PDB entry 8CT3 | electron microscopy, 3.30 A resolution | chains B and C of the 4 polymer chains in the assembly

== Chain B ==
Molecule: Glycophorin-A
Source organism: Homo sapiens
UniProtKB: P02724 (GLPA_HUMAN); numbering as in UniProt (aligned over 1-150)
Amino-acid sequence (150 residues; row label = number of the first residue in the row):
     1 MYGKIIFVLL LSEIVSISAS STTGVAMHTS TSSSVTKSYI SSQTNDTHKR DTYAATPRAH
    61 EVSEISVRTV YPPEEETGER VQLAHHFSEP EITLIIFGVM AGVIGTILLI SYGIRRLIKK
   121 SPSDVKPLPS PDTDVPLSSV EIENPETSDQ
Disordered / not traced: 1-77, 118-150

== Chain C ==
Molecule: Band 3 anion transport protein
Source organism: Homo sapiens
UniProtKB: P02730 (B3AT_HUMAN); residue numbers follow UniProt; this construct covers 1-911
Amino-acid sequence (911 residues; row label = number of the first residue in the row):
     1 MEELQDDYED MMEENLEQEE YEDPDIPESQ MEEPAAHDTE ATATDYHTTS HPGTHKVYVE
    61 LQELVMDEKN QELRWMEAAR WVQLEENLGE NGAWGRPHLS HLTFWSLLEL RRVFTKGTVL
   121 LDLQETSLAG VANQLLDRFI FEDQIRPQDR EELLRALLLK HSHAGELEAL GGVKPAVLTR
   181 SGDPSQPLLP QHSSLETQLF CEQGDGGTEG HSPSGILEKI PPDSEATLVL VGRADFLEQP
   241 VLGFVRLQEA AELEAVELPV PIRFLFVLLG PEAPHIDYTQ LGRAAATLMS ERVFRIDAYM
   301 AQSRGELLHS LEGFLDCSLV LPPTDAPSEQ ALLSLVPVQR ELLRRRYQSS PAKPDSSFYK
   361 GLDLNGGPDD PLQQTGQLFG GLVRDIRRRY PYYLSDITDA FSPQVLAAVI FIYFAALSPA
   421 ITFGGLLGEK TRNQMGVSEL LISTAVQGIL FALLGAQPLL VVGFSGPLLV FEEAFFSFCE
   481 TNGLEYIVGR VWIGFWLILL VVLVVAFEGS FLVRFISRYT QEIFSFLISL IFIYETFSKL
   541 IKIFQDHPLQ KTYNYNVLMV PKPQGPLPNT ALLSLVLMAG TFFFAMMLRK FKNSSYFPGK
   601 LRRVIGDFGV PISILIMVLV DFFIQDTYTQ KLSVPDGFKV SNSSARGWVI HPLGLRSEFP
   661 IWMMFASALP ALLVFILIFL ESQITTLIVS KPERKMVKGS GFHLDLLLVV GMGGVAALFG
   721 MPWLSATTVR SVTHANALTV MGKASTPGAA AQIQEVKEQR ISGLLVAVLV GLSILMEPIL
   781 SRIPLAVLFG IFLYMGVTSL SGIQLFDRIL LLFKPPKYHP DVPYVKRVKT WRMHLFTGIQ
   841 IICLAVLWVV KSTPASLALP FVLILTVPLR RVLLPLIFRN VELQCLDADD AKATFDEEEG
   901 RDEYDEVAMP V
Disordered / not traced: 1-370, 744-750, 895-911
Covalent attachments: N-acetylglucosamine (NAG) linked to Asn642
Ligand contacts:
  - PIO ([(2R)-2-octanoyloxy-3-[oxidanyl-[(1R,2R,3S,4R,5R,6S)-2,3,6-tris(oxidanyl)-4,5-diphosphonooxy-cyclohexyl]oxy-phosphoryl]oxy-propyl] octanoate), molecule 1: Phe597, Pro598, Gly599, Arg602, Arg603
  - PIO, molecule 2: Leu812, Phe813, Lys814, Pro815, Pro816, Lys817, Tyr818
What the authors report for this chain:
  - post-translational modification sites: Tyr8 (citing earlier work)

== Interface between chain B and chain C ==
Contacting residue pairs (32):
  Glu79(B) with Ser643(C); Arg646(C); Gly647(C); Arg656(C)
  Arg80(B) with Arg656(C)
  Val81(B) with Arg656(C)
  Gln82(B) with Leu655(C)
  Leu83(B) with Leu655(C), hydrogen bond (backbone-backbone); Arg656(C); Glu658(C)
  His85(B) with His651(C); Leu653(C); Gly654(C), hydrogen bond (side chain-backbone); Glu658(C), salt bridge
  Phe87(B) with His651(C), hydrogen bond (backbone-side chain)
  Ser88(B) with His651(C)
  Glu89(B) with His651(C), salt bridge
  Ile92(B) with His651(C); Pro652(C); Leu653(C), hydrophobic
  Thr93(B) with Phe495(C); Leu718(C)
  Ile96(B) with Trp492(C), hydrophobic; Phe495(C), hydrophobic
  Phe97(B) with Phe495(C), hydrophobic
  Met100(B) with Phe495(C); Ile498(C), hydrophobic
  Ile104(B) with Leu499(C), hydrophobic; Val502(C), hydrophobic
  Ile107(B) with Leu503(C), hydrophobic
  Leu108(B) with Leu378(C), hydrophobic
  Ser111(B) with Phe507(C)
Also at the interface, not in a pair above, chain B (20 interface residues in all): Val103, Tyr112
Also at the interface, not in a pair above, chain C (23 interface residues in all): Phe379, Ala506, Val649, Ser657

== Overview ==
20 residues of chain B face 23 of chain C across their interface; the contacts include 3 hydrogen bonds and 2
salt bridges. Polar pairs include His85(B)-Glu658(C), Glu89(B)-His651(C) and His85(B)-Gly654(C). Bound to
chain C: compound PIO. Covalently linked N-acetylglucosamine: at Asn642(C). From the paper: a modification
site at Tyr8(C).
Chain B is Glycophorin-A and chain C is Band 3 anion transport protein, both from Homo sapiens; the structure,
Local refinement of band3-I transmembrane region from class 2 of erythrocyte ankyrin-1 complex, was determined
by electron microscopy, deposited together with 7UZ3, 7UZQ, 7UZU, 7V07, 7V0K, 7V0M and 10 further entries.
